PDB entry 5DUU | X-ray diffraction, 2.00 A resolution | chain A

[Chain A]
Name: Galectin-4
Organism: Homo sapiens
Notes: fragment: N-terminal carbohydrate recognition domain
UniProt: P56470 (LEG4_HUMAN); residues 1-155 here = UniProt positions 1-155
Sequence (155 residues; row label = number of the first residue in the row):
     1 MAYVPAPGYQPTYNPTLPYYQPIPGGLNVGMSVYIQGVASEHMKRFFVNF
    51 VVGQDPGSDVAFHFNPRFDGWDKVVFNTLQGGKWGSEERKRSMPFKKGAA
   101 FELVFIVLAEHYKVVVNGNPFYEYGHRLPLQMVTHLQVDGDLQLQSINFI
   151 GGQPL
Unresolved in the structure: 1-14, 153-155
What the authors report for this chain:
  - contacts within the chain: Arg-45/Arg-67, Arg-45/Asp-69
  - binding site for glycerol: His-63, Asn-65, Arg-67, Asn-77, Trp-84, Glu-87
  - specificity-determining residues: Phe-47 (proposed by the authors, not directly observed)

[Summary]
From the paper: a binding site for glycerol at His-63, Asn-65 and Arg-67 among others; the specificity
determinant Phe-47.
Chain A is Galectin-4 (Homo sapiens); the structure, Crystal structure of the human galectin-4 N-terminal
carbohydrate recognition domain in complex with glycerol, was determined by X-ray diffraction (same
publication as 5DUV, 5DUW and 5DUX).
